PDB entry 4IHH | X-ray diffraction, 2.13 A resolution | chains A and H of the 6 polymer chains in the assembly

[Chain A]
Name: UDP-3-O-(3-hydroxymyristoyl)glucosamine N-acyltransferase
Source organism: Escherichia coli
Notes: EC 2.3.1.191
UniProt: P21645 (LPXD_ECOLI); numbering as in UniProt (aligned over 3-341)
Sequence (348 residues; row label = number of the first residue in the row; note: 1 number in that range is skipped by the numbering (no residue carries it; nothing is unmodelled there); numbers below 1 keep their minus sign (Met-7 is residue -7)):
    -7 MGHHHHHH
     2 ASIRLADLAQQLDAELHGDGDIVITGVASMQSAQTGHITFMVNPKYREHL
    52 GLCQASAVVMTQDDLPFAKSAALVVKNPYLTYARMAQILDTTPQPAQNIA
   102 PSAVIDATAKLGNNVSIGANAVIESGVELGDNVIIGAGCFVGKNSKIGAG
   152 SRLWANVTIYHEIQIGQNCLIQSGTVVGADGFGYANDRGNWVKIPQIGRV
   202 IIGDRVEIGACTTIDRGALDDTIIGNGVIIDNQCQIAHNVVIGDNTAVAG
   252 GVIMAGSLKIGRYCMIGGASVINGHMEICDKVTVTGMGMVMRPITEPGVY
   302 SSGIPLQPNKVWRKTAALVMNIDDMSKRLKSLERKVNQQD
Not modelled in the structure: -7 to -1, 338-341
Differences from the reference sequence: expression tag (-7 to 0, 2)
Residues lining bound ligands:
  - 4'-phosphopantetheine (PNS), molecule 1: Gly269, Thr286, Gly287
  - 4'-phosphopantetheine (PNS), molecule 2: Val272, Ile273, Asn274, Met290, Val291, Met292
  - 4'-phosphopantetheine (PNS), molecule 3: Asn310, Trp313, Arg314
Reported in the primary citation:
  - binding site for 4'-phosphopantetheine: Met290
  - mutagenesis - M290C: abolished catalytic activity on UDP-acyl-GlcN
  - mutagenesis - M290C: unchanged catalytic activity on DTT
  - catalytic residues: His239 (citing earlier work)
  - mutagenesis - R293A (23-fold): decreased binding to acyl-ACP (citing earlier work)

[Chain H]
Name: Acyl carrier protein
Source organism: Escherichia coli
UniProt: G7RM21 (G7RM21_ECOC1); residues 0-77 here correspond to UniProt positions 1-78 (UniProt number = residue number + 1)
Sequence (80 residues; numbered -2 to 77; the number before each row is that of its first residue; numbers below 1 keep their minus sign (Ser-2 is residue -2)):
    -2 SHMSTIEERVKKIIGEQLGVKQEEVTNNASFVEDLGADSLDTVELVMALE
    48 EEFDTEIPDEEAEKITTVQAAIDYINGHQA
Not modelled in the structure: -2 to 34, 45-77
Differences from the reference sequence: expression tag (-2 to -1)
Glycans and other covalent adducts: 4'-phosphopantetheine (PNS) linked to Ser36

[Interface between chain A and chain H]
Contacting residue pairs (8; chain A residue first):
  Trp313(A) - Leu37(H)  hydrophobic
  Arg314(A) - Ser36(H)  hydrogen bond (side chain-backbone)
  Arg314(A) - Leu37(H)
  Arg314(A) - Val40(H)
  Ala317(A) - Leu37(H)  hydrophobic
  Ala318(A) - Val40(H)  hydrophobic
  Ala318(A) - Met44(H)
  Asn322(A) - Met44(H)
Other interface residues (no listed pair), chain A (8 interface residues in all): Lys315, Leu319, Met321
Other interface residues (no listed pair), chain H (5 interface residues in all): Glu41
Interface features reported in the paper:
  - hot spots on chain A (mutagenesis) - R293A (23-fold): decreased binding to acyl-ACP (citing earlier work)

[In short]
8 residues of chain A and 5 residues of chain H are in contact; the contacts include 1 hydrogen bond. The
hydrogen-bonded pair is Arg314(A)-Ser36(H). Ligands of chain A: 3 copies of 4'-phosphopantetheine. Covalently
linked 4'-phosphopantetheine: at Ser36(H). The paper reports the catalytic residue His239(A); M290C of chain A
abolishes catalytic activity on UDP-acyl-GlcN.
Here chain A is UDP-3-O-(3-hydroxymyristoyl)glucosamine N-acyltransferase and chain H is Acyl carrier protein,
both from Escherichia coli. Entry 4IHH (Chasing Acyl Carrier Protein Through a Catalytic Cycle of Lipid A
Production) was determined by X-ray diffraction, deposited together with 4IHF and 4IHG.
